8E9G - chains C and D of the 15 polymer chains in the assembly; structure by electron microscopy, 2.60 A resolution.

== Chain C ==
Protein: NADH-quinone oxidoreductase subunit C
Organism: Mycolicibacterium smegmatis MC2 155
Notes: EC 7.1.1.-
Reference sequence: A0QU34 (NUOC_MYCS2); residue numbers follow UniProt; this construct covers 1-238
Sequence (238 residues; numbered 1 to 238; the number before each row is that of its first residue):
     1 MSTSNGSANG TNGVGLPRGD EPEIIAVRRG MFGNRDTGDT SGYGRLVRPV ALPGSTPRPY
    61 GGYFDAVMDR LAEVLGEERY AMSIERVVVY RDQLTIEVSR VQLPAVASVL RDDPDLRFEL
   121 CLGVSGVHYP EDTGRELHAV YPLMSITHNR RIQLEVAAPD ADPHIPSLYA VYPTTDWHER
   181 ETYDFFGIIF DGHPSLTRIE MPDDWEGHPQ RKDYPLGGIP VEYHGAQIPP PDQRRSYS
Unresolved in the structure: 1-18

== Chain D ==
Protein: NADH-quinone oxidoreductase subunit D
Organism: Mycolicibacterium smegmatis MC2 155
Notes: EC 7.1.1.-
Reference sequence: A0QU33 (NUOD_MYCS2); residues 1-442 here = UniProt positions 1-442
Sequence (442 residues; numbered 1 to 442; the number before each row is that of its first residue):
     1 MSTSTVPPDG GEKVVVVGGN DWHEVVAAAR AGAAAQAGER IVVNMGPQHP STHGVLRLIL
    61 EIEGEIITEA RCGIGYLHTG IEKNLEYRNW TQGVTFVTRM DYLSPFFNET AYCLGVEKLL
   121 GITDDIPERA SVIRVMLMEL NRISSHLVAL ATGGMELGAM SAMFYGFRER EEILRVFESI
   181 TGLRMNHAYI RPGGLAADLP DDAITQVRRL VEILPKRLKD LEDLLNENYI WKARTVGVGY
   241 LDLTGCMALG ITGPILRSTG LPHDLRKAQP YCGYENYEFD VITDDRCDSY GRYIIRVKEM
   301 HESVKIVEQC LARLKPGPVM ISDKKLAWPA DLKLGPDGLG NSPEHIAKIM GRSMEGLIHH
   361 FKLVTEGIRV PPGQVYVAVE SPRGELGVHM VSDGGTRPYR VHYRDPSFTN LQAVAATCEG
   421 GMVADAIAAV ASIDPVMGGV DR
Unresolved in the structure: 1-36
Small-molecule neighbours: menaquinone-9 (MQ9): P50, H53, Y102, L103, V148, T152, M155, M160, F164
What the authors report for this chain:
  - binding site for menaquinone-9: H53, Y102

== How chain C and chain D interact ==
Pairs across the interface - 88 pairs, chain C then chain D:
  I25(C) with D393(D)
  R28(C) with D393(D), salt bridge; G394(D); G395(D)
  F32(C) with R369(D)
  V50(C) with D393(D)
  L52(C) with G373(D); Q374(D)
  P53(C) with G373(D)
  Y90(C) with L119(D); P372(D), hydrogen bond (side chain-backbone); G373(D); Q374(D)
  R91(C) with K118(D), hydrogen bond (side chain-backbone); L119(D), hydrogen bond (side chain-backbone); L120(D); G121(D)
  Q93(C) with K118(D); V375(D); Y376(D), hydrogen bond (side chain-backbone)
  E119(C) with M247(D)
  L120(C) with G250(D)
  L122(C) with Y376(D); E385(D); R404(D), hydrogen bond (backbone-side chain)
  S125(C) with H402(D), hydrogen bond
  G126(C) with R400(D), hydrogen bond (backbone-side chain)
  V127(C) with R400(D)
  H128(C) with Y399(D), hydrogen bond (backbone-side chain)
  Y129(C) with Q374(D), hydrogen bond; V391(D); Y399(D)
  P130(C) with Y399(D)
  V140(C) with H389(D)
  P142(C) with Y376(D), hydrophobic
  M144(C) with H263(D); E385(D)
  I146(C) with H263(D)
  N149(C) with A268(D); Q269(D), hydrogen bond
  R151(C) with L265(D); Y376(D); A378(D); E385(D), salt bridge
  P173(C) with A248(D)
  T174(C) with A248(D), hydrogen bond (backbone-backbone); L249(D), hydrogen bond (side chain-backbone); G250(D); T409(D); Q412(D)
  D176(C) with Q412(D), hydrogen bond (backbone-side chain)
  W177(C) with C72(D), hydrophobic; F408(D); L411(D); Q412(D)
  H178(C) with F408(D); T409(D)
  F185(C) with H78(D)
  F186(C) with R400(D)
  I199(C) with I74(D)
  E200(C) with G75(D); H78(D); F408(D); V440(D); D441(D); R442(D), salt bridge
  M201(C) with H78(D)
  P209(C) with K83(D), hydrogen bond (backbone-side chain)
  Q210(C) with E82(D), hydrogen bond; R400(D), hydrogen bond
  R211(C) with K83(D), hydrogen bond (backbone-side chain)
  K212(C) with E86(D), salt bridge; Y399(D), hydrogen bond (side chain-backbone)
  Y214(C) with K83(D), hydrogen bond (backbone-side chain)
  P215(C) with K83(D)
  L216(C) with K83(D); N84(D); Y87(D), hydrophobic
  P231(C) with Y87(D); R88(D)
  D232(C) with Y87(D)
  R234(C) with R88(D)
  S236(C) with R397(D)
  Y237(C) with E366(D); T396(D), hydrogen bond (backbone-side chain)
  S238(C) with R369(D), hydrogen bond (backbone-side chain); G395(D); T396(D)
Other interface residues (no listed pair), chain C (54 interface residues in all): G33, A51, C121, V124, R150, Q153, E181
Other interface residues (no listed pair), chain D (55 interface residues in all): I251, T252, L261, P371, V377, S392

== Summary ==
54 residues of chain C and 55 residues of chain D are in contact; the contacts include 21 hydrogen bonds and 4
salt bridges. Among the polar pairs are R28(C)-D393(D), R151(C)-E385(D) and E200(C)-R442(D). Chain D binds
menaquinone-9. The paper reports a binding site for menaquinone-9 at H53(D) and Y102(D).
Chain C is NADH-quinone oxidoreductase subunit C and chain D is NADH-quinone oxidoreductase subunit D, both
from Mycolicibacterium smegmatis MC2 155; the structure, Mycobacterial respiratory complex I with both quinone
positions modelled, was determined by electron microscopy (same publication as 8E9H and 8E9I).
